3THH - chain A; structure by X-ray diffraction, 1.85 A resolution.

Chain A:
Name: Arginase-1
From: Homo sapiens
Notes: EC 3.5.3.1
UniProt: P05089 (ARGI1_HUMAN); numbering as in UniProt (aligned over 1-322)
Sequence (322 residues; each row starts with the number of its first residue):
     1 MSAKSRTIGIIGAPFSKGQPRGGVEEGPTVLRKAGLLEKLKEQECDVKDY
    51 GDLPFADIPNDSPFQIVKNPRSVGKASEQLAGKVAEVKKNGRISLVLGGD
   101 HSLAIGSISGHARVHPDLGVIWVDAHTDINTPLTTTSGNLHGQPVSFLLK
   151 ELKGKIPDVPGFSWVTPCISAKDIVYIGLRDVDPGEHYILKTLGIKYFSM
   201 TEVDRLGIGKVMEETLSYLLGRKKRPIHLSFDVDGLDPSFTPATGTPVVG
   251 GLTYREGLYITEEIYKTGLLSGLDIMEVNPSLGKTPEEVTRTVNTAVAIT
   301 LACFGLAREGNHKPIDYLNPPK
Unresolved in the structure: 1-5, 320-322
Curated features (UniProtKB/Swiss-Prot):
  - binding site (Mn(2+)): His101, Asp124, His126, Asp128, Asp232, Asp234
  - binding site (substrate): His126 to Asn130, Ser137 to Asn139, Asp183, Thr246, Glu277
  - modified residue: Lys17 (N6-succinyllysine), Ser62 (Phosphoserine), Ser72 (Phosphoserine), Lys75 (N6-succinyllysine), Ser163 (Phosphoserine), Ser217 (Phosphoserine)
  - natural variant: Ile11 (I11T: In ARGIN), Gly27 (G27D: In ARGIN), Gly74 (G74V: In ARGIN), Ala125 (A125V: In ARGIN), Thr134 (T134I: In ARGIN), Gly138 (G138V: In ARGIN), Arg180 (R180T: In ARGIN), Gly235 (G235R: In ARGIN), Arg308 (R308Q: In ARGIN)
Metal / ion sites: Co2+ site 1: His101, Asp124, Asp128, Asp232 (together with 2(S)-amino-6-boronohexanoic acid); Co2+ site 2: Asp124, His126, Asp232, Asp234 (together with 2(S)-amino-6-boronohexanoic acid)
Ligand contacts: 2(S)-amino-6-boronohexanoic acid (ABH): His101, Asp124, His126, Asp128, Asn130, Thr135, Ser137, Asn139, His141, Gly142, Asp183, Glu186, Asp232, Asp234, Thr246, Glu277
What the authors report for this chain:
  - binding site for 2(S)-amino-6-boronohexanoic acid: Asn130, Ser137, Asp183

Overview:
Ligands of chain A: 2(S)-amino-6-boronohexanoic acid. The Co2+ site 1 is built by His101, Asp124, Asp128 and
Asp232. Asp124, His126, Asp232 and Asp234 form the Co2+ site 2. From UniProt: 6 Mn2+-binding residues and 11
substrate-binding residues. From the paper: a binding site for 2(S)-amino-6-boronohexanoic acid at Asn130,
Ser137 and Asp183.
Chain A is Arginase-1 (Homo sapiens); the structure, Crystal structure of the Co2+2-HAI-ABH complex, was
determined by X-ray diffraction (same publication as 3TH7, 3THE, 3THJ and 3TF3).
